Entry 2XYZ (electron microscopy, 4.00 A resolution); this record covers chains B and C of the 7 polymer chains in the assembly.

[Chain B (and C)]
Molecule: Coat protein
Source organism: Enterobacteria phage P22
Notes: chain C of this document is another copy of the same molecule, construct and numbering; everything in this record applies to it too
UniProt: A8CGC7 (A8CGC7_BPP22); aligned to UniProt positions 1-297 over residues 1-297 (the alignment contains insertions or deletions, so no single offset holds)
Sequence (430 residues; row label = number of the first residue in the row):
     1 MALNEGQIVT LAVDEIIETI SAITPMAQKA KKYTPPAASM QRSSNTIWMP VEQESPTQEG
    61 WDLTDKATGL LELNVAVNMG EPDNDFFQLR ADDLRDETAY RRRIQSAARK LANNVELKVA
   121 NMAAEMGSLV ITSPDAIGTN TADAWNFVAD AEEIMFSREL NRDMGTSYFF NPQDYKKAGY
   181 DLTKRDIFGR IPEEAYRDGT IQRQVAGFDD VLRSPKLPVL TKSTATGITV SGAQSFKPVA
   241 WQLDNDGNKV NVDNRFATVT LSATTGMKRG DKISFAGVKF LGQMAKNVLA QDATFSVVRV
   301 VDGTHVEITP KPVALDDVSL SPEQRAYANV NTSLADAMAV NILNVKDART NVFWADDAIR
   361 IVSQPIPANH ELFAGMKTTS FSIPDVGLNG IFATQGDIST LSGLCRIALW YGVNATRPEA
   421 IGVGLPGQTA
Unresolved in the structure: 426-430

[How chain B and chain C interact]
Pairs across the interface - 6 pairs, chain B then chain C:
  W61(B) - F87(C)
  Q204(B) - A195(C)
  Q204(B) - Y196(C)
  V205(B) - Y196(C)
  V330(B) - K216(C)
  N331(B) - K216(C)
Interface residues without a listed pair, chain B (8 interface residues in all): G60, D62, A67
Interface residues without a listed pair, chain C (7 interface residues in all): F86, L89, R197

[Summary]
8 residues of chain B face 7 of chain C across their interface.
Chain B and chain C are both Coat protein (Enterobacteria phage P22); the structure, De Novo model of
Bacteriophage P22 virion coat protein, was determined by electron microscopy (same publication as 2XYY).
